3SEZ - chains B and D of the 4 polymer chains in the assembly; structure by X-ray diffraction, 2.65 A resolution.

# Chain B (and D)
Protein: Glutamine-dependent NAD(+) synthetase
Source organism: Mycobacterium tuberculosis
Notes: EC 6.3.5.1; chain D of this document is another copy of the same molecule, construct and numbering; everything in this record applies to it too
UniProtKB: P0A5L6 (NADE_MYCTU); residues 1-679 here = UniProt positions 1-679
Chain sequence (680 residues; row label = number of the first residue in the row; numbering starts at 0):
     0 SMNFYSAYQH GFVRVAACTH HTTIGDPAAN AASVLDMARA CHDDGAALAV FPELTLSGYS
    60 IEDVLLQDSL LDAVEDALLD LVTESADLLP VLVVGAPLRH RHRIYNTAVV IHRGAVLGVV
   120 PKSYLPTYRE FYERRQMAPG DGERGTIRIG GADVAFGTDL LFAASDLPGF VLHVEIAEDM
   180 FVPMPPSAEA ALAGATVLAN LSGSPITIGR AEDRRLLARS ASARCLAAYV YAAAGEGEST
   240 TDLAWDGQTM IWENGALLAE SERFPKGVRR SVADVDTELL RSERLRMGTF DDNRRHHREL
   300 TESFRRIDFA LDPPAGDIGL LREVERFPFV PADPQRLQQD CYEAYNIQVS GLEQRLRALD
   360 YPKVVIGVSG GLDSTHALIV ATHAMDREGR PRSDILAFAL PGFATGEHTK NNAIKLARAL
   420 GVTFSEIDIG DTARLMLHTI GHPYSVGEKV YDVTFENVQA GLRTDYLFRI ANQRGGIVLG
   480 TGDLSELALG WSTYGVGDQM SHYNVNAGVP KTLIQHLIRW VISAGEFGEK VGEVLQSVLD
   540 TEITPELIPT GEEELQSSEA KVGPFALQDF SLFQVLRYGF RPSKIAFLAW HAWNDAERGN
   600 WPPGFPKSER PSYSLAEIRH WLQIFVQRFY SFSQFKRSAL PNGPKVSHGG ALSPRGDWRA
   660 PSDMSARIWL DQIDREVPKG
Unresolved in the structure: 0, 403-408, 543-558 (chain D: 0, 403-408, 442-451, 543-556)
Construct notes: expression tag (0); engineered mutation A176 (Cys in P0A5L6)
Residues lining bound ligands:
  - ATP (adenosine-5'-triphosphate): G366, V367, S368, G370, L371, D372, S373, F397, A398, L399, P400, R462, T480, E485, D497
  - nicotinic acid adenine dinucleotide (DND), molecule 1: R354, L358, A470, N471, G475, I476, H501
  - nicotinic acid adenine dinucleotide (DND), molecule 2: V452, E455, N456, A459, E485, G489, W490, S491, T492, Y493, D497, F631, F634, K635, S661

# How chain B and chain D interact
Contacting residue pairs (172; chain B residue first):
  Y123(B) with T288(D); D291(D); N292(D), hydrogen bond; H295(D)
  L124(B) with T288(D)
  P125(B) with T288(D)
  Y127(B) with R285(D); M286(D), hydrophobic; G287(D); T288(D)
  R128(B) with E282(D), salt bridge; R576(D); G655(D); D656(D)
  E129(B) with K644(D), salt bridge; D656(D), hydrogen bond (backbone-side chain)
  Y131(B) with R654(D); G655(D), hydrogen bond (side chain-backbone); R658(D)
  D140(B) with H295(D)
  E177(B) with M286(D); T288(D), hydrogen bond
  M179(B) with R223(D)
  F180(B) with R223(D); M286(D)
  V181(B) with R223(D), hydrogen bond (backbone-side chain); T288(D); N292(D)
  P182(B) with A187(D); L191(D), hydrophobic; R223(D), hydrogen bond (backbone-side chain); F289(D), hydrophobic; N292(D)
  M183(B) with M183(D), hydrophobic; E188(D); L191(D), hydrophobic; N292(D), hydrogen bond (backbone-side chain); H296(D); L299(D), hydrophobic
  A187(B) with P182(D)
  E188(B) with M183(D); H296(D), salt bridge
  L191(B) with P182(D), hydrophobic; M183(D), hydrophobic
  I205(B) with I346(D)
  T206(B) with I346(D); V645(D), hydrogen bond (side chain-backbone); H647(D)
  I207(B) with D339(D); E342(D); V645(D), hydrogen bond (backbone-backbone); H647(D)
  G208(B) with E342(D), hydrogen bond (backbone-side chain)
  E211(B) with R218(D), salt bridge; R335(D), salt bridge
  L215(B) with R218(D)
  L216(B) with R223(D)
  R218(B) with E211(D), salt bridge; L215(D)
  S219(B) with S219(D), hydrogen bond
  R223(B) with M179(D); F180(D); V181(D), hydrogen bond (side chain-backbone); P182(D), hydrogen bond (side chain-backbone); L216(D); R223(D)
  E235(B) with R356(D), salt bridge
  G236(B) with Q353(D); R356(D)
  E237(B) with Q353(D)
  T239(B) with S349(D); G350(D), hydrogen bond (side chain-backbone); Q353(D); R354(D); Y502(D), hydrogen bond (backbone-side chain)
  T240(B) with R354(D); N641(D); G642(D), hydrogen bond (backbone-backbone)
  D241(B) with G642(D); P643(D); K644(D), hydrogen bond (backbone-backbone); S652(D), hydrogen bond; R654(D), salt bridge
  L242(B) with K644(D)
  A243(B) with I346(D), hydrophobic; S349(D)
  R262(B) with Q338(D); Y341(D); E342(D), salt bridge
  F263(B) with Y341(D); N345(D); R386(D), hydrogen bond (backbone-side chain)
  P264(B) with R386(D)
  K265(B) with E352(D), salt bridge; R356(D); R386(D); E387(D), salt bridge
  E282(B) with R128(D), salt bridge
  R285(B) with Y127(D)
  M286(B) with Y127(D), hydrophobic; E177(D); F180(D)
  G287(B) with Y127(D)
  T288(B) with Y123(D); L124(D); P125(D); Y127(D); E177(D), hydrogen bond; V181(D)
  F289(B) with P182(D), hydrophobic
  D291(B) with Y123(D)
  N292(B) with Y123(D), hydrogen bond; V181(D); P182(D); M183(D), hydrogen bond (side chain-backbone)
  H295(B) with Y123(D); D140(D)
  H296(B) with M183(D); E188(D), salt bridge
  E298(B) with E298(D)
  L299(B) with M183(D), hydrophobic
  R335(B) with E211(D), salt bridge
  Q338(B) with R262(D)
  D339(B) with I207(D)
  Y341(B) with R262(D); F263(D)
  E342(B) with T206(D); I207(D); G208(D), hydrogen bond (side chain-backbone); R262(D), salt bridge
  N345(B) with F263(D)
  I346(B) with I205(D); T206(D); A243(D), hydrophobic; F263(D)
  S349(B) with T239(D); A243(D)
  G350(B) with T239(D), hydrogen bond (backbone-side chain)
  E352(B) with K265(D), salt bridge
  Q353(B) with G236(D); E237(D); T239(D)
  R354(B) with T239(D)
  R356(B) with E235(D), salt bridge; G236(D); K265(D)
  R386(B) with F263(D), hydrogen bond (side chain-backbone); P264(D); K265(D)
  E387(B) with K265(D), salt bridge
  Y502(B) with T239(D), hydrogen bond (side chain-backbone)
  R576(B) with R128(D)
  N641(B) with T240(D)
  G642(B) with T240(D), hydrogen bond (backbone-backbone); D241(D)
  P643(B) with D241(D); L242(D)
  K644(B) with E129(D), salt bridge; D241(D), hydrogen bond (backbone-backbone); L242(D)
  V645(B) with T206(D), hydrogen bond (backbone-side chain); I207(D), hydrogen bond (backbone-backbone)
  H647(B) with T206(D); I207(D)
  S652(B) with D241(D), hydrogen bond
  R654(B) with Y131(D); D241(D), salt bridge
  G655(B) with R128(D); Y131(D), hydrogen bond (backbone-side chain)
  D656(B) with R128(D); E129(D), hydrogen bond (side chain-backbone)
  R658(B) with Y131(D)
Interface residues without a listed pair, chain B (90 interface residues in all): R133, G141, P184, R209, A210, A222, C224, W244, A343, L512, S646
Interface residues without a listed pair, chain D (90 interface residues in all): R133, G141, P184, R209, A210, A222, C224, W244, A343, L512, S646

# Overview
The chain B/chain D interface involves 90 residues from each chain, with 33 hydrogen bonds and 20 salt
bridges. Polar pairs include R128(B)-E282(D), E129(B)-K644(D) and E188(B)-H296(D). Bound to chain B: ATP and
nicotinic acid adenine dinucleotide.
Both chains are Glutamine-dependent NAD(+) synthetase (Mycobacterium tuberculosis). Entry 3SEZ (Crystal
structure of C176A mutant of glutamine-dependent NAD+ synthetase from M. tuberculosis in complex with ATP ...)
was determined by X-ray diffraction, deposited together with 3SDB, 3SYT and 3SZG.
